9LD7 - chains E and K of the 12 polymer chains in the assembly; structure by electron microscopy, 3.40 A resolution.

Chain E:
Molecule: 32 kDa protein
Source organism: Enterobacteria phage N4
UniProt: A0MZA7 (A0MZA7_BPN4); numbering as in UniProt (aligned over 1-279)
Chain sequence (279 residues; numbered 1 to 279; the number before each row is that of its first residue):
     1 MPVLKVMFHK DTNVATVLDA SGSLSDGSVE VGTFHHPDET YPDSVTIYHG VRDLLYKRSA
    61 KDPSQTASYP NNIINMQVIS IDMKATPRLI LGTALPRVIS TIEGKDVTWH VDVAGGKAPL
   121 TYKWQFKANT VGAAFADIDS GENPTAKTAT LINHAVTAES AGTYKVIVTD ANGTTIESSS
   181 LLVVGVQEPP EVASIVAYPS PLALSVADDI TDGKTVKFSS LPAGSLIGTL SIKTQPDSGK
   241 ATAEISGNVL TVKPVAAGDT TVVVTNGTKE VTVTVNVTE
Not modelled in the structure: 1

Chain K:
Molecule: Major capsid protein
Source organism: Enterobacteria phage N4
UniProt: Q859Q5 (CAPSD_BPN4); residue numbers follow UniProt; this construct covers 1-401
Chain sequence (401 residues; numbered 1 to 401; the number before each row is that of its first residue):
     1 MLNYNAPTDG QKSSIDGANS DQMQTFFWLK KAIITARKEQ YFMPLASVTN MPKHYGKTIK
    61 VYEYVPLLDD RNINDQGIDA SGATIVNGNL YGSSKDIGNI TSKLPLLTEN GGRVNRVGFT
   121 RIAREGSIHK FGFFYEFTQE SIDFDSDDGL MEHLSRELMN GATQITEAVL QKDLLAAAGT
   181 VLYAGAATSD ATITGEGSTP SVVSYKNLMR LDQILTENRT PTQTTIITGS RMIDTKVIGA
   241 TRVMYVGSEL VPELKAMKDL FGNKAFIETQ HYADAGTIMN GEVGSIDKFR IIQVPEMLHW
   301 AGAGAQATGA NPGYRTSMVS GQEHYDVYPM LVVGDDSFTS IGFQTDGKSL KFTVMTKMPG
   361 KETADRNDPY GETGFSSIKW YYGILVKRPE RLALIKTVAP L

Interface between chain E and chain K:
Residue-residue contacts (4; chain E residue first):
  I74(E) with N367(K)
  Q77(E) with R366(K), hydrogen bond
  V98(E) with N19(K)
  S100(E) with N19(K), hydrogen bond
Interface residues without a listed pair, chain E (7 interface residues in all): N75, M76, V183
Interface residues without a listed pair, chain K (4 interface residues in all): A18

In short:
7 residues of chain E face 4 of chain K across their interface, with 2 hydrogen bonds. Polar contacts include
Q77(E)-R366(K) and S100(E)-N19(K).
Here chain E is 32 kDa protein and chain K is Major capsid protein, both from Enterobacteria phage N4. Entry
9LD7 (The capsid of mature phage N4) was determined by electron microscopy (same publication as 9LBZ, 9LC0 and
9LC1).
